Entry 8JL9 (electron microscopy, 2.65 A resolution); this record covers chains D and I of the 10 polymer chains in the assembly.

# Chain D
Protein: Histone H2B type 1-J
Source organism: Homo sapiens
UniProt: P06899 (H2B1J_HUMAN); residues 0-125 here correspond to UniProt positions 1-126 (UniProt number = residue number + 1)
Chain sequence (129 residues; row label = number of the first residue in the row; numbers below 1 keep their minus sign (Gly-3 is residue -3)):
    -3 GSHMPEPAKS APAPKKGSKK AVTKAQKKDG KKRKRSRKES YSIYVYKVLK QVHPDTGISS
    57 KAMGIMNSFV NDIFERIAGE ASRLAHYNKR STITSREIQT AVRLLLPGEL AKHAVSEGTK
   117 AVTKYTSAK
Unresolved in the structure: -3 to 30, 125
Differences from the reference sequence: expression tag (-3 to -1)
UniProt features mapped onto this chain:
  - modified residue: Pro1 (N-acetylproline), Glu2 (ADP-ribosyl glutamic acid), Lys5 (N6-(2-hydroxyisobutyryl)lysine), Ser6 (ADP-ribosylserine), Lys11 (N6-(beta-hydroxybutyryl)lysine), Lys12 (N6-(2-hydroxyisobutyryl)lysine), Ser14 (Phosphoserine), Lys15 (N6-acetyllysine), Lys16 (N6-(beta-hydroxybutyryl)lysine), Lys20 (N6-(2-hydroxyisobutyryl)lysine), Lys23 (N6-(2-hydroxyisobutyryl)lysine), Lys24 (N6-(2-hydroxyisobutyryl)lysine), Lys34 (N6-(2-hydroxyisobutyryl)lysine), Glu35 (PolyADP-ribosyl glutamic acid), Ser36 (Phosphoserine), Lys43 (N6-(2-hydroxyisobutyryl)lysine), Lys46 (N6-(2-hydroxyisobutyryl)lysine), Lys57 (N6,N6-dimethyllysine), Arg79 (Dimethylated arginine), Lys85 (N6,N6,N6-trimethyllysine) and 6 more in UniProt
  - glycosylation: Ser112 (O-linked (GlcNAc) serine)
  - cross-link (Glycyl lysine isopeptide (Lys-Gly)): Lys5 (interchain with G-Cter in SUMO2), Lys20 (interchain with G-Cter in SUMO2), Lys34 (interchain with G-Cter in ubiquitin), Lys120 (interchain with G-Cter in ubiquitin)

# Chain I
Molecule: 193-nt DNA strand
Source organism: synthetic construct
Sequence (193 nucleotides; each row starts with the number of its first residue; numbers below 1 keep their minus sign (DA-96 is residue -96)):
   -96 ATCACGTAAT ATTGGCCAGC TAGGATCACA ATCCCGGTGC CGAGGCCGCT CAATTGGTCG
   -36 TAGACAGCTC TAGCACCGCT TAAACGCACG TACGGAATCC GTACGTGCGT TTAAGCGGTG
    24 CTAGAGCTGT CTACGACCAA TTGAGCGGCC TCGGCACCGG GATTGTGATC CTAGCTGGCC
    84 AATATTACGT GAT
Unresolved in the structure: -96 to -78, 78-96

# Interface between chain D and chain I
Residue-residue contacts (12):
  Ser32(D) with DC30(I), hydrogen bond to the phosphate
  Tyr42(D) with DG-53(I), hydrogen bond to the phosphate
  Gly53(D) with DG-53(I), phosphate contact
  Ile54(D) with DA-54(I), sugar contact; DG-53(I), hydrogen bond to the phosphate
  Ser55(D) with DA-54(I), phosphate contact
  Ser56(D) with DA-54(I), hydrogen bond to the phosphate
  Arg86(D) with DG-34(I), phosphate contact; DA-33(I), salt bridge to the phosphate
  Ser87(D) with DA-35(I), hydrogen bond to the phosphate; DG-34(I), hydrogen bond to the phosphate
  Thr88(D) with DG-34(I), phosphate contact
Also at the interface, not in a pair above, chain D (10 interface residues in all): Arg33
Also at the interface, not in a pair above, chain I (8 interface residues in all): DG-52, DA-45

# Overview
The interface between chain D and chain I involves 10 residues on one side and 8 on the other; the contacts
include 6 hydrogen bonds and 1 salt bridge. Polar contacts include Ser32(D)-DC30(I), Tyr42(D)-DG-53(I) and
Ile54(D)-DG-53(I).
Chain D is Histone H2B type 1-J (Homo sapiens) and chain I is a 193-nt DNA strand (synthetic construct); the
structure, Cryo-EM structure of the human nucleosome with scFv, was determined by electron microscopy (same
publication as 8JLA, 8JLB and 8JLD).
